PDB entry 8UB4 | electron microscopy, 2.90 A resolution | chains C and G of the 10 polymer chains in the assembly

[Chain C]
Molecule: Cell division control protein 48
Source organism: Saccharomyces cerevisiae
Notes: EC 3.6.4.6
UniProt: P25694 (CDC48_YEAST); residue numbers follow UniProt; this construct covers 1-835
Sequence (835 residues; each row starts with the number of its first residue):
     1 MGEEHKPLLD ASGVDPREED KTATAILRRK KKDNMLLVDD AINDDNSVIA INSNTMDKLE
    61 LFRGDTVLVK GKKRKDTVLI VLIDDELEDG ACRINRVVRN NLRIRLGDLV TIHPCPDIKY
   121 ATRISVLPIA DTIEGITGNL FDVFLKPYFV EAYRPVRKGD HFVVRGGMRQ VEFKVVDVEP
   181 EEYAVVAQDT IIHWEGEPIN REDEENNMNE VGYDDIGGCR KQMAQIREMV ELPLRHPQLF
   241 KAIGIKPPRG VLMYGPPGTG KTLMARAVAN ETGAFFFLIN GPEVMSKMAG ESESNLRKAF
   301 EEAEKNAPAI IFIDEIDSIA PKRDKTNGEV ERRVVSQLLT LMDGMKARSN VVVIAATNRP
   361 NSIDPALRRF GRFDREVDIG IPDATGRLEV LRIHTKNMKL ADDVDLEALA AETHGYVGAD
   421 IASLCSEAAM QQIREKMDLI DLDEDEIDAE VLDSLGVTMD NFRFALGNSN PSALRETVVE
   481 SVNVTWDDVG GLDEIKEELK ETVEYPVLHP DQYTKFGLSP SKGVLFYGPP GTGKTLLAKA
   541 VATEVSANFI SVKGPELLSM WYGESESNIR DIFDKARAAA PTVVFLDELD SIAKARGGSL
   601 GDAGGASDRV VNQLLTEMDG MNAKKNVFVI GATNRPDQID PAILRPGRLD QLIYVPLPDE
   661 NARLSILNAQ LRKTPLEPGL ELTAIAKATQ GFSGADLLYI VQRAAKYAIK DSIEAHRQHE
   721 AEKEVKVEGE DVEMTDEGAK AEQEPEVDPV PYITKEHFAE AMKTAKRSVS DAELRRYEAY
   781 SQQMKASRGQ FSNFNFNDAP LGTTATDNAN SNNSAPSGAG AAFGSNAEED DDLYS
Disordered / not traced: 1-210, 723-747, 789-835
Curated features (UniProtKB/Swiss-Prot):
  - binding site (ATP): P257 to L263, N358, H394, G531 to L536
  - modified residue: S472 (Phosphoserine), S519 (Phosphoserine), T735 (Phosphothreonine), S770 (Phosphoserine)
  - cross-link (Glycyl lysine isopeptide (Lys-Gly)): K305 (interchain with G-Cter in ubiquitin), K322 (interchain with G-Cter in ubiquitin), K346 (interchain with G-Cter in ubiquitin), K522 (interchain with G-Cter in ubiquitin), K539 (interchain with G-Cter in ubiquitin), K594 (interchain with G-Cter in ubiquitin), K673 (interchain with G-Cter in ubiquitin)
  - mutagenesis: K261 (K261A: Moderate reduction in growth rate; K261T: Probable loss of ATP binding. Complete loss of catalytic activity), E315 (E315A: Moderate reduction in growth rate; E315D: Severe loss of catalytic activity without affecting cooperativity between the 2 ATP-binding regions. Slight reduction in growth rate ...), N358 (N358A: Slight reduction in growth rate. Restores cell growth; when associated with Q-315), R369 (R369A: No effect on growth rate. Restores cell growth; when associated with Q-315), P471 (P471A/S: Restores cell growth; when associated with Q-315), R475 (R475H: Restores cell growth; when associated with Q-315), K534 (K534A/T: Severe loss of catalytic activity. Lethal), E588 (E588D: Moderate reduction in growth rate; E588Q: Lethal), R645 (R645A: Lethal)
From the paper describing this entry:
  - binding site for Substrate (chain G): K287 to A289, M560 to Y562
  - self-association interface (contacts with another copy of this molecule); pairs are residue here / residue on that copy: L232-I433 (hydrophobic contact), I243-I433 (hydrophobic contact), Y505-I709 (hydrophobic contact), Y513-I709 (hydrophobic contact), F516-I709 (hydrophobic contact)
  - catalytic residues: E315, R369, R372, E588, R645, R648 (citing earlier work)
  - binding site for the ligand 08T: R369, R372, R645, R648

[Chain G]
Molecule: Substrate
Source organism: Saccharomyces cerevisiae
Sequence (22 residues; each row starts with the number of its first residue):
     1 AAAAAAAAAA AAAVAVAVAV AA

[How chain C and chain G interact]
Contacting residue pairs (12; chain C residue first):
  K287(C) with A6(G), hydrogen bond (backbone-backbone)
  M288(C) with A4(G)
  V330(C) with A6(G), hydrophobic
  M560(C) with A17(G); V18(G), hydrogen bond (backbone-backbone)
  W561(C) with V16(G); A17(G), hydrophobic; V18(G)
  Y562(C) with V16(G); V18(G), hydrophobic
  A603(C) with V18(G); A19(G)
Interface residues without a listed pair, chain C (10 interface residues in all): A289, G328, G604
Interface residues without a listed pair, chain G (11 interface residues in all): A3, A5, A8, A15, V20

[Overview]
The interface between chain C and chain G involves 10 residues on one side and 11 on the other, with 2
hydrogen bonds. The backbones hydrogen-bond at K287(C)-A6(G) and M560(C)-V18(G). From the paper: catalytic
residues E315(C), R369(C) and R372(C) among others; a binding site for the ligand 08T at R369(C), R372(C) and
R645(C) among others.
Here chain C is Cell division control protein 48 and chain G is Substrate, both from Saccharomyces cerevisiae.
Entry 8UB4 (Cdc48-Shp1 unfolding native substrate, consensus structure) was determined by electron microscopy
together with 8U7T, 8U8I, 8U9C, 8U9P, 8U9Q, 8U9Z and 3 further entries from the same study.
